PDB entry 6BSH | X-ray diffraction, 2.65 A resolution | chains A and B of the 4 polymer chains in the assembly

== Chain A ==
Protein: Reverse transcriptase P66 subunit
Organism: Human immunodeficiency virus type 1 group M subtype B
Notes: EC 2.7.7.7
UniProt: P03367 (POL_HV1BR); residues 1-557 here correspond to UniProt positions 600-1156 (UniProt number = residue number + 599)
Amino-acid sequence (558 residues; row label = number of the first residue in the row; numbering starts at 0):
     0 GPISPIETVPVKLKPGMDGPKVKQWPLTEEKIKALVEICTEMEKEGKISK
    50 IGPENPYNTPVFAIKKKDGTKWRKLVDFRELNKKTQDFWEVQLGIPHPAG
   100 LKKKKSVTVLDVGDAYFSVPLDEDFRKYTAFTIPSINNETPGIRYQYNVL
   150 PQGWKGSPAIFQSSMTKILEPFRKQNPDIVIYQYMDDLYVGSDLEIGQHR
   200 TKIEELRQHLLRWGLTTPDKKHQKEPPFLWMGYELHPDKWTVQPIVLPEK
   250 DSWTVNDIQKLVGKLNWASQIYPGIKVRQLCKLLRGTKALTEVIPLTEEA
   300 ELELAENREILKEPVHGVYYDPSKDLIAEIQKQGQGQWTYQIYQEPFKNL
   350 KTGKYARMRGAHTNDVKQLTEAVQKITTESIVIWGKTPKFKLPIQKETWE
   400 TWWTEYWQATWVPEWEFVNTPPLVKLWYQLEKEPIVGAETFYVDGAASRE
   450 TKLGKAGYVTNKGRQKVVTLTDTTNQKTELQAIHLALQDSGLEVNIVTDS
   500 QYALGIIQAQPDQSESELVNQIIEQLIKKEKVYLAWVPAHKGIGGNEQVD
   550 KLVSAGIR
Not modelled in the structure: 0-3, 62-71
Sequence notes: expression tag (0); conflict Gly-68 (Ser667 in P03367), Lys-83 (Arg682 in P03367), Met-357 (Thr956 in P03367), Val-411 (Ile1010 in P03367), Lys-461 (Arg1060 in P03367), Gln-512 (Lys1111 in P03367)
Swiss-Prot annotation at these positions:
  - region: Phe-227 to His-235 (RT 'primer grip')
  - motif: Trp-398 to Trp-414 (Tryptophan repeat motif)
  - binding site (Mg(2+)): Asp-110, Asp-185, Asp-186, Asp-443, Glu-478, Asp-498, Asp-549
  - site: Trp-401 (Essential for RT p66/p51 heterodimerization), Trp-414 (Essential for RT p66/p51 heterodimerization), Phe-440, Tyr-441 (Cleavage)
From the paper describing this entry:
  - binding site for the 23-nt DNA strand: Arg-448, Thr-473, Asn-474, Gln-475, Tyr-501
  - binding site for the 25-nt RNA strand: Gln-500
  - conformationally variable residues (loop rearrangement): Gly-333 to Gly-335, Ala-355 to Asn-363, Gln-509 to Ser-513
  - mutagenesis - D498N: abolished catalytic activity on RNase H (citing earlier work)
  - specificity-determining residues: Gln-475, Tyr-501

== Chain B ==
Protein: Reverse transcriptase P51 subunit
Organism: Human immunodeficiency virus 1
UniProt: A0A076Q3N8 (A0A076Q3N8_9HIV1); residues 1-440 here correspond to UniProt positions 168-607 (UniProt number = residue number + 167)
Amino-acid sequence (441 residues; numbered 0 to 440; the number before each row is that of its first residue; numbering starts at 0):
     0 GPISPIETVPVKLKPGMDGPKVKQWPLTEEKIKALVEICTEMEKEGKISK
    50 IGPENPYNTPVFAIKKKDGTKWRKLVDFRELNKKTQDFWEVQLGIPHPAG
   100 LKKKKSVTVLDVGDAYFSVPLDEDFRKYTAFTIPSINNETPGIRYQYNVL
   150 PQGWKGSPAIFQSSMTKILEPFRKQNPDIVIYQYMDDLYVGSDLEIGQHR
   200 TKIEELRQHLLRWGLTTPDKKHQKEPPFLWMGYELHPDKWTVQPIVLPEK
   250 DSWTVNDIQKLVGKLNWASQIYPGIKVRQLCKLLRGTKALTEVIPLTEEA
   300 ELELAENREILKEPVHGVYYDPSKDLIAEIQKQGQGQWTYQIYQEPFKNL
   350 KTGKYARMRGAHTNDVKQLTEAVQKITTESIVIWGKTPKFKLPIQKETWE
   400 TWWTEYWQATWVPEWEFVNTPPLVKLWYQLEKEPIVGAETF
Not modelled in the structure: 0-4, 213-232, 357-361, 434-440
Sequence notes: expression tag (0); conflict Gly-68 (Ser235 in A0A076Q3N8), Lys-83 (Arg250 in A0A076Q3N8), Val-411 (Ile578 in A0A076Q3N8)

== How chain A and chain B interact ==
Contacting residue pairs (103; chain A residue first):
  Val-8(A) with Glu-53(B)
  Pro-9(A) with Glu-53(B)
  Gln-85(A) with Glu-53(B), hydrogen bond (side chain-backbone)
  Asp-86(A) with Lys-20(B), salt bridge; Pro-55(B)
  Phe-87(A) with Pro-52(B); Glu-53(B)
  Trp-88(A) with Val-21(B); Pro-52(B), hydrogen bond (backbone-backbone); Asn-54(B); Pro-55(B); Asn-57(B); Thr-131(B); Arg-143(B)
  Val-90(A) with Pro-140(B), hydrophobic
  Gly-93(A) with Asn-137(B)
  Pro-95(A) with Asn-136(B); Asn-137(B)
  His-96(A) with Asn-136(B), hydrogen bond (backbone-side chain)
  Gly-99(A) with Asn-136(B); Glu-138(B)
  Leu-100(A) with Glu-138(B)
  Ala-158(A) with Pro-52(B)
  Gln-161(A) with Pro-140(B)
  Ser-162(A) with Pro-52(B)
  Thr-165(A) with Pro-140(B)
  Tyr-181(A) with Asn-137(B); Glu-138(B), hydrogen bond
  Lys-366(A) with Gln-394(B)
  Glu-370(A) with Gln-394(B), hydrogen bond
  Gln-373(A) with Gln-394(B), hydrogen bond; Glu-396(B); Thr-397(B), hydrogen bond
  Thr-377(A) with Glu-396(B), hydrogen bond; Thr-400(B)
  Ile-380(A) with Pro-25(B); Leu-26(B)
  Val-381(A) with Pro-25(B), hydrophobic; Ile-135(B); Asn-136(B), hydrogen bond (backbone-backbone)
  Ile-382(A) with Ile-135(B); Asn-136(B)
  Trp-383(A) with Ile-135(B)
  Gly-384(A) with Thr-27(B); Glu-28(B), hydrogen bond (backbone-backbone); Ile-135(B)
  Thr-386(A) with Trp-401(B)
  Trp-402(A) with Lys-331(B), hydrogen bond (backbone-side chain)
  Tyr-405(A) with Lys-331(B)
  Trp-406(A) with Lys-331(B); Val-417(B); Asn-418(B); Thr-419(B)
  Gln-407(A) with Lys-331(B), hydrogen bond (backbone-side chain); Pro-392(B); Gln-394(B)
  Ala-408(A) with Trp-337(B), hydrophobic; Asp-364(B); Pro-392(B), hydrogen bond (backbone-backbone); Ile-393(B)
  Thr-409(A) with Asp-364(B)
  Trp-410(A) with Asn-363(B); Val-365(B), hydrophobic; Trp-401(B), hydrophobic; Tyr-405(B)
  Pro-412(A) with Trp-401(B), hydrophobic
  Pro-433(A) with Asn-255(B); Leu-289(B), hydrophobic; Thr-290(B)
  Val-435(A) with Thr-290(B)
  Thr-439(A) with Lys-287(B); Ala-288(B); Leu-289(B), hydrogen bond (side chain-backbone)
  Tyr-441(A) with Gln-258(B), hydrogen bond; Thr-286(B); Lys-287(B), hydrogen bond (side chain-backbone); Leu-289(B)
  Val-458(A) with Thr-286(B)
  Thr-459(A) with Thr-286(B)
  Asn-460(A) with Thr-286(B); Lys-287(B); Ala-288(B)
  Asn-494(A) with Leu-289(B)
  Val-496(A) with Leu-289(B), hydrophobic
  Gln-500(A) with Pro-421(B); Leu-422(B)
  Tyr-532(A) with Asn-255(B), hydrogen bond; Leu-289(B), hydrophobic
  Trp-535(A) with Leu-422(B), hydrophobic
  Val-536(A) with Gln-258(B)
  Pro-537(A) with Gly-262(B); Asn-265(B)
  Lys-540(A) with Asn-265(B); Cys-280(B), hydrogen bond (backbone-side chain)
  Gly-541(A) with Cys-280(B); Leu-283(B)
  Ile-542(A) with Leu-283(B)
  Gly-543(A) with Leu-283(B), hydrogen bond (backbone-backbone); Gly-285(B)
  Gly-544(A) with Gly-285(B); Thr-286(B)
  Gln-547(A) with Gly-285(B); Thr-286(B)
Interface residues without a listed pair, chain A (63 interface residues in all): Leu-92, Ile-94, Ile-159, Gln-182, Lys-374, Thr-376, Ile-434, Ala-534
Interface residues without a listed pair, chain B (54 interface residues in all): Trp-24, Tyr-56, Thr-139, Val-254, Lys-259, Val-261

== Overview ==
63 residues of chain A and 54 residues of chain B are in contact, with 19 hydrogen bonds and 1 salt bridge.
Polar pairs include Asp-86(A)/Lys-20(B), Gln-85(A)/Glu-53(B) and His-96(A)/Asn-136(B). From the paper: a
binding site for the 23-nt DNA strand at Arg-448(A), Thr-473(A) and Asn-474(A) among others; D498N of chain A
abolishes catalytic activity on RNase H.
Chain A is Reverse transcriptase P66 subunit (Human immunodeficiency virus type 1 group M subtype B) and chain
B is Reverse transcriptase P51 subunit (Human immunodeficiency virus 1); the structure, Structure of HIV-1 RT
complexed with RNA/DNA hybrid in the RNA hydrolysis mode, was determined by X-ray diffraction, deposited
together with 6BSG, 6BSI and 6BSJ.
